PDB entry 4ZQC | X-ray diffraction, 1.54 A resolution | chains A and B

[Chain A]
Molecule: Tryptophan synthase alpha chain
Source organism: Salmonella enterica subsp. enterica serovar Typhimurium
Notes: EC 4.2.1.20
Reference sequence: P00929 (TRPA_SALTY); residues 1-268 here = UniProt positions 1-268
Amino-acid sequence (268 residues; each row starts with the number of its first residue):
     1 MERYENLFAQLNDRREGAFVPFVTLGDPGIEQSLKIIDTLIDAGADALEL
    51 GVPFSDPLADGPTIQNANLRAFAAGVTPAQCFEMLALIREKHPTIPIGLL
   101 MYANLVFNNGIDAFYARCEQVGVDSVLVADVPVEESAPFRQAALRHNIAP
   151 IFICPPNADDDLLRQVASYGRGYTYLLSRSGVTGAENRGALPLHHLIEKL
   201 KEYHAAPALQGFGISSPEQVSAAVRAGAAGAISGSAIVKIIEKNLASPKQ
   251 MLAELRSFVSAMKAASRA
Ligand contacts:
  - F6F (2-{[4-(trifluoromethoxy)benzoyl]amino}ethyl dihydrogen phosphate), molecule 1: F22, E49, A59, D60, L100, L127, A129, I153, Y175, R179, F212, G213, I214, I232, S233, G234, S235
  - F6F, molecule 2: L58, A59, D60, G61, I64, R179, F212, S235
Curated features (UniProtKB/Swiss-Prot):
  - active site (Proton acceptor): E49, D60
From the paper describing this entry:
  - conformationally variable residues (order/disorder transition): G181 to P192

[Chain B]
Molecule: Tryptophan synthase beta chain
Source organism: Salmonella enterica subsp. enterica serovar Typhimurium
Notes: EC 4.2.1.20
Reference sequence: P0A2K1 (TRPB_SALTY); residues 1-397 here = UniProt positions 1-397
Amino-acid sequence (397 residues; each row starts with the number of its first residue):
     1 MTTLLNPYFGEFGGMYVPQILMPALNQLEEAFVSAQKDPEFQAQFADLLK
    51 NYAGRPTALTKCQNITAGTRTTLYLKREDLLHGGAHKTNQVLGQALLAKR
   101 MGKSEIIAETGAGQHGVASALASALLGLKCRIYMGAKDVERQSPNVFRMR
   151 LMGAEVIPVHSGSATLKDACNEALRDWSGSYETAHYMLGTAAGPHPYPTI
   201 VREFQRMIGEETKAQILDKEGRLPDAVIACVGGGSNAIGMFADFINDTSV
   251 GLIGVEPGGHGIETGEHGAPLKHGRVGIYFGMKAPMMQTADGQIEESYSI
   301 SAGLDFPSVGPQHAYLNSIGRADYVSITDDEALEAFKTLCRHEGIIPALE
   351 SSHALAHALKMMREQPEKEQLLVVNLSGRGDKDIFTVHDILKARGEI
Disordered / not traced: 1
Covalently attached groups: pyridoxal phosphate (PLP) linked to K87
Metal / ion sites: Na+: G232, F306, S308
Ligand contacts:
  - F6F (2-{[4-(trifluoromethoxy)benzoyl]amino}ethyl dihydrogen phosphate), molecule 1: P18, I20, L21, L174, R175, S178
  - F6F, molecule 2: E109, T110, G111, A112, G113, Q114, H115, G116, L166, C170, L174, Y186, L188, G189, T190, A192, G193, P194, F280, G281, F306
  - pyridoxal phosphate (PLP): A85, H86, Q114, G189, T190, C230, V231, G232, G233, G234, S235, N236, G303, L304, A348, E350, S351, S377, G378
Curated features (UniProtKB/Swiss-Prot):
  - modified residue: K87 (N6-(pyridoxal phosphate)lysine)
From the paper describing this entry:
  - conformationally variable residues (side-chain flip): F280

[Chain A / chain B interface]
Contacting residue pairs (61):
  P53(A) - Q293(B)  hydrogen bond (backbone-side chain)
  F54(A) - Y279(B)  hydrophobic
  F54(A) - G292(B)
  F54(A) - Q293(B)
  S55(A) - Q293(B)  hydrogen bond (backbone-side chain)
  S55(A) - I294(B)  hydrogen bond (side chain-backbone)
  D56(A) - K167(B)  salt bridge
  D56(A) - N171(B)  hydrogen bond
  D56(A) - Y279(B)  hydrogen bond (backbone-side chain)
  D56(A) - I294(B)
  P57(A) - R175(B)  hydrogen bond (backbone-side chain)
  L58(A) - P18(B)
  L58(A) - N171(B)
  L58(A) - L174(B)  hydrophobic
  L58(A) - R175(B)  hydrogen bond (backbone-side chain)
  L58(A) - Y279(B)
  D60(A) - R175(B)
  Q65(A) - S161(B)
  Q65(A) - R175(B)
  F72(A) - Q293(B)
  T77(A) - D291(B)
  P78(A) - D291(B)
  P78(A) - Q293(B)
  A103(A) - I278(B)  hydrophobic
  N104(A) - G277(B)
  N104(A) - I278(B)  hydrogen bond (side chain-backbone)
  N104(A) - Q288(B)  hydrogen bond
  N104(A) - G292(B)  hydrogen bond (side chain-backbone)
  N104(A) - I294(B)
  L105(A) - D291(B)
  L105(A) - G292(B)
  F107(A) - V276(B)
  F107(A) - I278(B)  hydrophobic
  F107(A) - K283(B)
  N108(A) - R275(B)  hydrogen bond
  N108(A) - Q288(B)
  N108(A) - A290(B)  hydrogen bond (side chain-backbone)
  N108(A) - D291(B)
  N108(A) - G292(B)
  A129(A) - P18(B)
  D130(A) - Y16(B)
  D130(A) - V17(B)  hydrogen bond (backbone-backbone)
  D130(A) - P18(B)
  P132(A) - M15(B)
  P132(A) - V17(B)
  P132(A) - Q19(B)
  P132(A) - M22(B)  hydrophobic
  V133(A) - Q19(B)  hydrogen bond (backbone-side chain)
  E134(A) - Q19(B)  hydrogen bond
  E134(A) - M22(B)
  E135(A) - Y8(B)  hydrogen bond
  E135(A) - G14(B)
  E135(A) - M15(B)  hydrogen bond (side chain-backbone)
  E135(A) - Y16(B)  hydrogen bond
  I153(A) - Q19(B)
  P155(A) - Q19(B)
  L162(A) - Q19(B)
  S180(A) - I20(B)
  E186(A) - G179(B)
  E186(A) - S180(B)
  R188(A) - E182(B)  salt bridge
Other interface residues (no listed pair), chain A (34 interface residues in all): A59, L69, V131, F139, N157, L177
Other interface residues (no listed pair), chain B (34 interface residues in all): T2, G162, S178, Y181, T289

[In short]
Chain A and chain B each contribute 34 residues to their interface, with 18 hydrogen bonds and 2 salt bridges.
Polar contacts include D56(A)-K167(B), R188(A)-E182(B) and P53(A)-Q293(B). One compound F6F molecule is bound
between chain A and chain B. Chain A binds compound F6F. From the paper: conformational variability at G181(A)
and F280(B).
Chain A is Tryptophan synthase alpha chain and chain B is Tryptophan synthase beta chain, both from Salmonella
enterica subsp. enterica serovar Typhimurium; the structure, Tryptophan Synthase from Salmonella typhimurium
in complex with two molecules of N-(4'-trifluoromethoxybenzoyl)-2-amino-1-ethylphosphate (F6F) inhibitor in
the ..., was determined by X-ray diffraction (same publication as 4Y6G, 5BW6 and 4WX2).
